PDB entry 4P07 | X-ray diffraction, 2.59 A resolution | chains A and B

# Chain A (and B)
Protein: Arylsulfate sulfotransferase AssT
Organism: Escherichia coli CFT073
Notes: EC 2.8.2.22; engineered mutation(s): H463N; chain B of this document is another copy of the same molecule, construct and numbering; everything in this record applies to it too
UniProtKB: E2QE64 (E2QE64_ECOLX); residues 1-571 here correspond to UniProt positions 28-598 (UniProt number = residue number + 27)
Chain sequence (571 residues; numbered 1 to 571; the number before each row is that of its first residue):
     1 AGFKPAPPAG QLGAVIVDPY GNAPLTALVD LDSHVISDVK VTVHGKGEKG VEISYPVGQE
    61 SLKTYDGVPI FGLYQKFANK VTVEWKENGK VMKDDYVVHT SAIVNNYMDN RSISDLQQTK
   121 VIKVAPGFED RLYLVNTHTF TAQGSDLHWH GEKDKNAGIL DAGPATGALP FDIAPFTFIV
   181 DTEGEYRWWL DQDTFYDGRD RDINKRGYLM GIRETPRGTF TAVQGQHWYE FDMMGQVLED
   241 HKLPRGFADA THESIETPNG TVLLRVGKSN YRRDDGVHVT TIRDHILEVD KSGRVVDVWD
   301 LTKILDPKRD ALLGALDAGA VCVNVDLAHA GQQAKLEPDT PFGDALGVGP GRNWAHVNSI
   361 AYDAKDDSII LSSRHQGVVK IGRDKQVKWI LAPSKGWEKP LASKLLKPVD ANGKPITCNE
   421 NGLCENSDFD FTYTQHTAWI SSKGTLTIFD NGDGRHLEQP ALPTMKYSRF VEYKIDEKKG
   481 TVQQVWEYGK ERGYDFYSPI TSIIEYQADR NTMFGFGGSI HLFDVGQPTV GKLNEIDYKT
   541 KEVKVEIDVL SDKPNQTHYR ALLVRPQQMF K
Disordered / not traced: 322
Cystine bridges: Cys418-Cys424

# Interface between chain A and chain B
Contacting residue pairs - 63 pairs, chain A then chain B:
  Ala1(A) - Asp161(B)
  Tyr20(A) - Arg245(B)
  Leu28(A) - Arg245(B)
  Asp30(A) - Arg245(B)  salt bridge
  Asp32(A) - Arg272(B)  salt bridge
  Asp32(A) - His278(B)  salt bridge
  Ser33(A) - Asn270(B)
  Ser33(A) - Tyr271(B)
  Ser33(A) - Arg272(B)  hydrogen bond (side chain-backbone)
  His34(A) - Arg272(B)
  Glu60(A) - Arg294(B)  salt bridge
  Glu60(A) - Val295(B)
  Lys63(A) - Val295(B)
  Lys63(A) - Asp297(B)  salt bridge
  Lys63(A) - Val298(B)
  Thr64(A) - Pro244(B)
  Thr64(A) - Arg294(B)
  Thr64(A) - Val295(B)  hydrogen bond (side chain-backbone)
  Tyr65(A) - Arg245(B)  hydrogen bond (backbone-side chain)
  Asp66(A) - Arg245(B)  hydrogen bond (backbone-side chain)
  Asp66(A) - Gly246(B)
  Asp66(A) - Lys268(B)  salt bridge
  Asp161(A) - Ala1(B)
  Arg217(A) - Asp290(B)
  Arg217(A) - Ser292(B)
  Glu230(A) - Ser292(B)  hydrogen bond
  Leu238(A) - His241(B)
  Leu238(A) - Ser292(B)
  Leu238(A) - Arg294(B)
  Glu239(A) - Lys291(B)
  Glu239(A) - Ser292(B)
  His241(A) - Leu238(B)  hydrogen bond (side chain-backbone)
  Pro244(A) - Thr64(B)
  Arg245(A) - Leu28(B)
  Arg245(A) - Asp30(B)  salt bridge
  Arg245(A) - Tyr65(B)  hydrogen bond (side chain-backbone)
  Arg245(A) - Asp66(B)  hydrogen bond (side chain-backbone)
  Gly246(A) - Asp66(B)
  Lys268(A) - Asp66(B)  salt bridge
  Asn270(A) - Ser33(B)
  Tyr271(A) - Ser33(B)
  Arg272(A) - Asp32(B)  salt bridge
  Arg272(A) - Ser33(B)  hydrogen bond (backbone-side chain)
  Arg272(A) - His34(B)
  His278(A) - Asp32(B)  salt bridge
  Asp290(A) - Arg217(B)
  Lys291(A) - Glu239(B)
  Lys291(A) - Lys291(B)
  Ser292(A) - Arg217(B)  hydrogen bond
  Ser292(A) - Glu230(B)  hydrogen bond
  Ser292(A) - Leu238(B)
  Ser292(A) - Glu239(B)
  Arg294(A) - Glu60(B)  salt bridge
  Arg294(A) - Thr64(B)
  Arg294(A) - Leu238(B)
  Arg294(A) - Lys571(B)
  Val295(A) - Glu60(B)
  Val295(A) - Lys63(B)
  Val295(A) - Thr64(B)  hydrogen bond (backbone-side chain)
  Val296(A) - Glu60(B)
  Asp297(A) - Lys63(B)  salt bridge
  Val298(A) - Lys63(B)
  Lys571(A) - Arg294(B)
Also at the interface, not in a pair above, chain A (42 interface residues in all): Gly2, Ser61, His150, Ala162, Gly163, Thr219, Phe247
Also at the interface, not in a pair above, chain B (43 interface residues in all): Gly2, Tyr20, Ser61, His150, Lys153, Ala162, Gly163, Thr219, Phe247, Val296

# Overview
The interface between chain A and chain B involves 42 residues on one side and 43 on the other, with 12
hydrogen bonds and 12 salt bridges. Among the polar pairs are Asp30(A)-Arg245(B), Asp32(A)-Arg272(B) and
Asp32(A)-His278(B).
Both chains are Arylsulfate sulfotransferase AssT (Escherichia coli CFT073). Entry 4P07 (Bacterial aryl
sulfotransferase (ASST) soaked with human urine) was determined by X-ray diffraction, deposited together with
4P05 and 4P06.
